6ALF - chains R and J of the 8 polymer chains in the assembly; structure by electron microscopy, 4.10 A resolution (low resolution: residue-level contacts below are approximate; hydrogen-bond / salt-bridge calls are withheld).

Chain R:
Molecule: 20-nt RNA strand
Sequence (20 nucleotides; numbered 1 to 20; the number before each row is that of its first residue):
     1 GCAUUCAAAG CGGAGAGGUA
Disordered / not traced: 1-8
Ion coordination: Mg2+: A20 (shared with Asp-462(J), Asp-464(J) of chain J)

Chain J:
Protein: DNA-directed RNA polymerase subunit beta'
Organism: Escherichia coli (strain K12)
Notes: EC 2.7.7.6
UniProtKB: P0A8T7 (RPOC_ECOLI); residues 1-1407 here = UniProt positions 1-1407
Amino-acid sequence (1407 residues; numbered 1 to 1407; the number before each row is that of its first residue):
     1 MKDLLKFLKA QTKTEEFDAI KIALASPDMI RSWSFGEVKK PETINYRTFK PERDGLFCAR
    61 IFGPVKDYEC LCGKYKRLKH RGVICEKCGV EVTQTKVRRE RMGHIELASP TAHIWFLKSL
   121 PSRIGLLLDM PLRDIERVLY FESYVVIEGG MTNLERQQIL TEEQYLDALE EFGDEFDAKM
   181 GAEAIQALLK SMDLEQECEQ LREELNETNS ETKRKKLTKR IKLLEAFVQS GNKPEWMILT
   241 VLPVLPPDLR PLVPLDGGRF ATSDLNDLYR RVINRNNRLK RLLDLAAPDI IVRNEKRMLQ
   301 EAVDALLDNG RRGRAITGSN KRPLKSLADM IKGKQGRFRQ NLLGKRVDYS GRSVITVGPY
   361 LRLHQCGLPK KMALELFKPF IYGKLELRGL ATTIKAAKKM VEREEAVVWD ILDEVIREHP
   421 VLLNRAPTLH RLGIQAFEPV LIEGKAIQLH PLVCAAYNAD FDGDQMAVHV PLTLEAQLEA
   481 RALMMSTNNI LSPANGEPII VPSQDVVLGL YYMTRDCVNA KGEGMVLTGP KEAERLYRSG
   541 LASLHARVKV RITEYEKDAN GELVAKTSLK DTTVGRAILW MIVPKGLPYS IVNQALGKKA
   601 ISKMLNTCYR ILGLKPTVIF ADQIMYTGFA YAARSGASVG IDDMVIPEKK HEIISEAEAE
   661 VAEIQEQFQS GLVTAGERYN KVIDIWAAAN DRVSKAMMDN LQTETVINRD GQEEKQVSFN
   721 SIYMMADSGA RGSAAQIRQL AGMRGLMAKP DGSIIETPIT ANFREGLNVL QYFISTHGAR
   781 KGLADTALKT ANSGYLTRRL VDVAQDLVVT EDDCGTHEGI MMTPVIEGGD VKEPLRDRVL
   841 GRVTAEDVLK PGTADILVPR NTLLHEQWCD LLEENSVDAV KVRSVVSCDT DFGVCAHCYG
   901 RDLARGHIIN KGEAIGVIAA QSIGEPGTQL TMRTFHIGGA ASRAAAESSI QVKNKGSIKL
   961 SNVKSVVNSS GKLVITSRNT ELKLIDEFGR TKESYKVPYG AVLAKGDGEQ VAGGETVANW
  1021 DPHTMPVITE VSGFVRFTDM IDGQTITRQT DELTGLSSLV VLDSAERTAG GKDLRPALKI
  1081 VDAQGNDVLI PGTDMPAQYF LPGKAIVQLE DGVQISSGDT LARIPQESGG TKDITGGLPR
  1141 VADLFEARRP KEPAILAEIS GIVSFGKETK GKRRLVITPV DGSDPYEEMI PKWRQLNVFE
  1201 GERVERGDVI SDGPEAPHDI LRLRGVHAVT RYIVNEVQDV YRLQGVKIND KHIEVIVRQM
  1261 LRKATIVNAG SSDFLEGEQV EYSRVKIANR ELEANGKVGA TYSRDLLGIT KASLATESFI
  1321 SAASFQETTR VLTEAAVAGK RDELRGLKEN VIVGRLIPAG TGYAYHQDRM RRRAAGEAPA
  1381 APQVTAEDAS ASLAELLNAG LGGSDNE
Disordered / not traced: 1-15, 934-947, 1127-1133, 1374-1407
Ion coordination: Zn2+ site 1: Cys-72, Cys-85, Cys-88; Mg2+: Asp-462, Asp-464 (shared with A20(R) of chain R); Zn2+ site 2: Cys-814, Cys-888, Cys-895, Cys-898
Curated features (UniProtKB/Swiss-Prot):
  - binding site (Zn(2+)): Cys-70, Cys-72, Cys-85, Cys-88, Cys-814, Cys-888, Cys-895, Cys-898
  - binding site (Mg(2+)): Asp-460, Asp-462, Asp-464
  - modified residue: Lys-983 (N6-acetyllysine)
  - mutagenesis: Gln-504 (Q504P: Resistant to antibiotics salinamide A and B), Asn-690 (N690D: Resistant to antibiotics salinamide A and B), Met-697 (M697V: Resistant to antibiotics salinamide A and B), Ala-735 (A735T: Resistant to antibiotics salinamide A and B), Arg-738 (R738C/H/P/S: Resistant to antibiotics salinamide A and B), Ala-748 (A748E: Resistant to antibiotics salinamide A and B), Pro-758 (P758S/T: Resistant to antibiotics salinamide A and B), Phe-763 (F763C: Resistant to antibiotics salinamide A and B), Ser-775 (S775A: Resistant to antibiotics salinamide A and B), Ala-779 (A779T/V: Resistant to antibiotics salinamide A and B), Arg-780 (R780C: Resistant to antibiotics salinamide A and B), Gly-782 (G782A/C: Resistant to antibiotics salinamide A and B), 1 further mutagenesis entry in UniProt
From the paper describing this entry:
  - binding site for the 29-nt DNA strand: Arg-47
  - binding site for the 20-nt RNA strand (chain R): Arg-322

Interface between chain R and chain J:
Pairs across the interface - 5 pairs, chain R then chain J:
  G13(R) with Lys-325(J)
  A14(R) with Gln-335(J)
  A20(R) with Arg-425(J); Asp-462(J); Asp-464(J)
Also at the interface, not in a pair above, chain R (5 interface residues in all): G12, U19
Also at the interface, not in a pair above, chain J (10 interface residues in all): Ala-261, Arg-322, Asp-460, Gly-463, Gln-465

In short:
5 residues of chain R and 10 residues of chain J are in contact. From UniProt: 8 Zn2+-binding residues, 3
Mg2+-binding residues and 13 mutagenesis sites on chain J. The paper reports a binding site for the 29-nt DNA
strand at Arg-47(J); a binding site for the 20-nt RNA strand (chain R) at Arg-322(J).
Chain R is a 20-nt RNA strand and chain J is DNA-directed RNA polymerase subunit beta' (Escherichia coli
(strain K12)); the structure, CryoEM structure of crosslinked E.coli RNA polymerase elongation complex, was
determined by electron microscopy, deposited together with 6ALG and 6ALH.
